Entry 4K1N (X-ray diffraction, 6.50 A resolution (low resolution: residue-level contacts below are approximate; hydrogen-bond / salt-bridge calls are withheld)); this record covers chains A and B.

Chain A (and B):
Protein: Catenin alpha-1
Organism: Mus musculus
Notes: chain B of this document is another copy of the same molecule, construct and numbering; everything in this record applies to it too
Reference sequence: P26231 (CTNA1_MOUSE); numbering as in UniProt (aligned over 1-906)
Sequence (912 residues; row label = number of the first residue in the row; numbers below 1 keep their minus sign (Gly-5 is residue -5)):
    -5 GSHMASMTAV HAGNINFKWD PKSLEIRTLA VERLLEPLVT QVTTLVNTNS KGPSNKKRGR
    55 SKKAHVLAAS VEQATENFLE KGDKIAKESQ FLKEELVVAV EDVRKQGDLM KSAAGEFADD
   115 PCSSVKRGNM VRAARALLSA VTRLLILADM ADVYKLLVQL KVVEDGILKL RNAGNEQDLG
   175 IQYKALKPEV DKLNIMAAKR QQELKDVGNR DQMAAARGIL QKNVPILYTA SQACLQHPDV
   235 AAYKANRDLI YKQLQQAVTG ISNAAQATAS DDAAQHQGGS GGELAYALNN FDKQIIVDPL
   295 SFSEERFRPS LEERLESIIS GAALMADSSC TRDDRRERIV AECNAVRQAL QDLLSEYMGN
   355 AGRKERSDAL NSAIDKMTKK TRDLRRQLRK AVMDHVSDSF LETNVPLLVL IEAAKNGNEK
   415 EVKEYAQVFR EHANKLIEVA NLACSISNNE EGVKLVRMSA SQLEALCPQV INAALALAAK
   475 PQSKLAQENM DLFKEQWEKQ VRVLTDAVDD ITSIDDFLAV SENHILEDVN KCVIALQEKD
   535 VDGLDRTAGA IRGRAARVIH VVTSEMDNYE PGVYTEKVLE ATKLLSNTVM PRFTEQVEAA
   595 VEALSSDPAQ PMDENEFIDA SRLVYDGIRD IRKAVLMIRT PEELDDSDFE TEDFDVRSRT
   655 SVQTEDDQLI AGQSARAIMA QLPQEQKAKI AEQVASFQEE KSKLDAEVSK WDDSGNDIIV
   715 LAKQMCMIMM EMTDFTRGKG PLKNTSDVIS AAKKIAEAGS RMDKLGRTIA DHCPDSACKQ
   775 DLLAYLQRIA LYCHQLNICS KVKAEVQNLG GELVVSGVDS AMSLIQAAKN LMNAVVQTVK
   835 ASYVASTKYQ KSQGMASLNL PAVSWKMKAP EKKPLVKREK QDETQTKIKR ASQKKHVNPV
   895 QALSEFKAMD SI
Not modelled in the structure: -5 to 84, 263-289, 632-906
Sequence notes: expression tag (-5 to 0)
Curated features (UniProtKB/Swiss-Prot):
  - modified residue: Thr2 (N-acetylthreonine), Ser264 (Phosphoserine), Ser295 (Phosphoserine), Ser297 (Phosphoserine), Thr634 (Phosphothreonine), Ser641 (Phosphoserine), Thr645 (Phosphothreonine), Ser652 (Phosphoserine), Ser655 (Phosphoserine), Thr658 (Phosphothreonine), Ser851 (Phosphoserine)
  - cross-link (Glycyl lysine isopeptide (Lys-Gly)): Lys57 (interchain with G-Cter in SUMO2), Lys797 (interchain with G-Cter in SUMO2)
  - mutagenesis: Leu436 (L436P: Mice bearing this mutation exhibit several retinal pigment epithelium (RPE) anomalies, including pigmentary abnormalities, focal thickening, elevated lesions, and decreased light-activated ...), Ser641 to Thr658 (No effect on cell aggregation or E-cadherin/catenin complex assembly. Decreases strength of cell-cell adhesion; No effect on cell aggregation or E-cadherin/catenin complex assembly ...), Ser641 (S641A: No effect on cell aggregation or E-cadherin/catenin complex assembly. Decreases strength of cell-cell adhesion; S641E: No effect on cell aggregation or E-cadherin/catenin complex assembly ...)

Interface between chain A and chain B:
Contacting residue pairs (28; chain A residue first):
  Lys87(A) - Pro115(B)
  Lys87(A) - Cys116(B)
  Leu90(A) - Phe111(B)
  Leu90(A) - Arg121(B)
  Leu90(A) - Met124(B)
  Val94(A) - Ala108(B)
  Val94(A) - Phe111(B)
  Val94(A) - Met124(B)
  Asp102(A) - Lys105(B)
  Lys105(A) - Asp102(B)
  Phe111(A) - Leu90(B)
  Cys116(A) - Lys87(B)
  Arg121(A) - Ala145(B)
  Ala128(A) - Val135(B)
  Leu131(A) - Val135(B)
  Leu132(A) - Val135(B)
  Leu132(A) - Leu139(B)
  Val135(A) - Ala128(B)
  Val135(A) - Leu131(B)
  Val135(A) - Leu132(B)
  Leu138(A) - Ala128(B)
  Leu139(A) - Arg129(B)
  Leu139(A) - Leu132(B)
  Ala145(A) - Arg121(B)
  Ile290(A) - Arg308(B)
  Arg308(A) - Ala320(B)
  Ile312(A) - Leu318(B)
  Arg451(A) - Arg308(B)
Interface residues without a listed pair, chain A (27 interface residues in all): Val91, Val97, Ala108, Pro115, Met124, Thr136, Asp146, Glu444
Interface residues without a listed pair, chain B (28 interface residues in all): Val94, Val97, Met104, Thr136, Leu138, Leu305, Glu307, Ile312

Overview:
27 residues of chain A and 28 residues of chain B are in contact. Curated annotation (UniProt) lists 2
mutagenesis sites on chain A.
Chain A and chain B are both Catenin alpha-1 (Mus musculus); the structure, Crystal structure of full-length
mouse alphaE-catenin, was determined by X-ray diffraction (same publication as 4K1O).
